8APA - chains B1 and J1 of the 42 polymer chains in the assembly; structure by electron microscopy, 3.70 A resolution.

[Chain B1]
Name: ATP synthase subunit alpha, mitochondrial
From: Trypanosoma brucei brucei
UniProt: Q9GS23 (ATPA_TRYBB); residues 1-584 here = UniProt positions 1-584
Chain sequence (584 residues; numbered 1 to 584; the number before each row is that of its first residue):
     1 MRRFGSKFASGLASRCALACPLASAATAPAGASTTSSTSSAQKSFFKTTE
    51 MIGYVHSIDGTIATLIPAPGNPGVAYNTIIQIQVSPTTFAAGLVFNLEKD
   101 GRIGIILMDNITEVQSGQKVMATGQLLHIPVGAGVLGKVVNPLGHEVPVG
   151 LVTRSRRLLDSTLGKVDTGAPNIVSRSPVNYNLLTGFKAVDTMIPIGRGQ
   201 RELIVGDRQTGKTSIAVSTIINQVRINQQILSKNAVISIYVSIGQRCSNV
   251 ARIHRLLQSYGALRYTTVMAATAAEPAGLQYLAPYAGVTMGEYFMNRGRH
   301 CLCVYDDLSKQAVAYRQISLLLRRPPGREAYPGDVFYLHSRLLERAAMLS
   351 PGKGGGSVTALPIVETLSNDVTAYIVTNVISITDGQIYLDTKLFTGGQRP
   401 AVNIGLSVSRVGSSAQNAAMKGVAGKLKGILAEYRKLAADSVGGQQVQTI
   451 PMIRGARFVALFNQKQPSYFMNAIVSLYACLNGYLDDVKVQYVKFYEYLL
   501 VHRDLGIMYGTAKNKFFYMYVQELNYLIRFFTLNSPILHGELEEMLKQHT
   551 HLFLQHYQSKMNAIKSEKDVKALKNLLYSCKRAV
Unresolved in the structure: 1-45, 152-160, 439-445
Metal / ion sites: Mg2+: Thr213 (together with ATP)
Small-molecule neighbours:
  - ATP (adenosine-5'-triphosphate), molecule 1: Asp207, Arg208, Gln209, Thr210, Gly211, Lys212, Thr213, Ser214, Gln245, Phe394, Arg399, Pro400, Gln464, Lys465
  - ATP, molecule 2: Ile380, Ser381, Val408, Arg410
Swiss-Prot annotation at these positions:
  - binding site (ATP): Asp207 to Ser214, Gln464
  - site: Leu159, Asp160 (Cleavage), Ser407 (Required for activity)

[Chain J1]
Name: ATP synthase subunit p18, mitochondrial
From: Trypanosoma brucei brucei
UniProt: P0DPG4 (ATP18_TRYBB); residues 1-188 here = UniProt positions 1-188
Chain sequence (188 residues; numbered 1 to 188; the number before each row is that of its first residue):
     1 MMRRVYSPVFCSVAAARFAATSAAKKYDLFGYEVDTNTAPWIEKIKKCKY
    51 YDEAGEVLVNMNVSNCPPDIATYNATLQCIYQSPSKQSTPVDNESKFCAM
   101 MDLLEEMQHRNRLKPNEESWTWVMKECVKSGQFRLGYCIQQVMETECKGC
   151 PADLVKANEANAQKAKTEGKEHPGHLSQQAGLFDVKVE
Unresolved in the structure: 1-22

[How chain B1 and chain J1 interact]
Contacting residue pairs (95; chain B1 residue first):
  Val174(B1) with Phe30(J1); Tyr32(J1)
  Arg176(B1) with Phe30(J1)
  Ser177(B1) with Leu29(J1)
  Pro178(B1) with Leu29(J1)
  Asn180(B1) with Arg110(J1)
  Tyr181(B1) with Asp102(J1), hydrogen bond; Arg110(J1)
  Gln228(B1) with Lys86(J1); Asp92(J1); Asn93(J1)
  Gln229(B1) with Lys86(J1); Asn93(J1); Ser95(J1); Cys98(J1), hydrogen bond; Ala99(J1)
  Ile230(B1) with Lys86(J1), hydrogen bond (backbone-side chain); Cys98(J1); Asp102(J1)
  Leu231(B1) with Tyr51(J1), hydrophobic; Ala99(J1), hydrophobic
  Ser232(B1) with Asp52(J1), hydrogen bond
  Lys233(B1) with Gly55(J1); Val59(J1); Glu106(J1), salt bridge
  Asn234(B1) with Asp102(J1), hydrogen bond; Glu106(J1), hydrogen bond
  Arg297(B1) with Val59(J1); Val63(J1)
  Gly298(B1) with Val63(J1)
  Pro351(B1) with Leu29(J1); Asn62(J1)
  Gly352(B1) with Asn62(J1); Val63(J1); Asn65(J1)
  Gly354(B1) with Asn62(J1); Val63(J1)
  Asn417(B1) with Glu105(J1)
  Tyr498(B1) with Val185(J1), hydrophobic; Lys186(J1), hydrogen bond (side chain-backbone); Val187(J1), hydrogen bond (side chain-backbone)
  Arg503(B1) with Lys186(J1)
  Asp504(B1) with Leu176(J1)
  Ile507(B1) with His172(J1)
  Met508(B1) with Leu176(J1); Gln178(J1); Gln179(J1), hydrogen bond (backbone-side chain); Ala180(J1)
  Tyr509(B1) with Gln179(J1); Ala180(J1)
  Lys515(B1) with Arg134(J1), hydrogen bond (backbone-side chain); Tyr137(J1)
  Phe516(B1) with Arg134(J1)
  Tyr518(B1) with His172(J1)
  Tyr520(B1) with Arg134(J1), hydrogen bond; Glu171(J1), hydrogen bond (side chain-backbone); His172(J1), hydrogen bond; Pro173(J1); Leu176(J1), hydrophobic
  Val521(B1) with Leu135(J1), hydrophobic
  Glu523(B1) with Ser95(J1), hydrogen bond; Phe97(J1); Cys98(J1), hydrogen bond; Gln132(J1); Leu135(J1)
  Leu524(B1) with Leu135(J1), hydrophobic
  Tyr526(B1) with Cys98(J1), hydrophobic; Met101(J1), hydrophobic
  Leu527(B1) with Phe97(J1), hydrophobic; Met101(J1), hydrophobic; Cys138(J1), hydrophobic
  Arg529(B1) with Glu105(J1), salt bridge
  Phe530(B1) with Leu104(J1); Glu105(J1); Gln108(J1); His109(J1), hydrogen bond (backbone-side chain); Trp120(J1), hydrophobic
  Phe531(B1) with Trp120(J1), hydrophobic; Val142(J1), hydrophobic
  Ile537(B1) with Cys138(J1), hydrophobic; Gln141(J1); Val142(J1), hydrophobic
  Tyr557(B1) with Ala180(J1), hydrogen bond (side chain-backbone); Gly181(J1)
  Met561(B1) with Leu182(J1), hydrophobic
  Ile564(B1) with Leu182(J1), hydrophobic; Phe183(J1), hydrophobic
  Asp569(B1) with Phe183(J1)
  Ala572(B1) with Phe183(J1), hydrophobic
  Leu573(B1) with Phe183(J1)
  Leu576(B1) with Leu182(J1); Val187(J1), hydrophobic
  Ser579(B1) with Val187(J1)
  Cys580(B1) with Val187(J1), hydrophobic
  Ala583(B1) with Glu188(J1)
Interface residues without a listed pair, chain B1 (58 interface residues in all): Ile173, Arg264, Tyr265, Ser350, Lys353, Ala418, Phe495, Asn514, Leu538, Lys560
Interface residues without a listed pair, chain J1 (58 interface residues in all): Leu58, Ile80, Gln87, Val91, Glu94, Leu103, Pro115, Ile139, Thr145, Glu146, Ser177

[Overview]
Chain B1 and chain J1 each contribute 58 residues to their interface, with 17 hydrogen bonds and 2 salt
bridges. Polar pairs include Lys233(B1)-Glu106(J1), Arg529(B1)-Glu105(J1) and Tyr181(B1)-Asp102(J1). Bound to
chain B1: ATP. Curated annotation (UniProt) lists 9 ATP-binding residues on chain B1.
Here chain B1 is ATP synthase subunit alpha, mitochondrial and chain J1 is ATP synthase subunit p18,
mitochondrial, both from Trypanosoma brucei brucei. Entry 8APA (rotational state 1a of the Trypanosoma brucei
mitochondrial ATP synthase dimer) was determined by electron microscopy (same publication as 8AP6, 8AP7, 8AP8,
8AP9, 8APB, 8APC and 7 further entries).
